3WKS - chains C and D of the 4 polymer chains in the assembly; structure by X-ray diffraction, 3.03 A resolution.

[Chain C (and D)]
Name: Uncharacterized protein MJ1481
Organism: Methanocaldococcus jannaschii
Notes: chain D of this document is another copy of the same molecule, construct and numbering; everything in this record applies to it too
Reference sequence: Q58876 (Y1481_METJA); residue numbers follow UniProt; this construct covers 1-103
Amino-acid sequence (106 residues; each row starts with the number of its first residue; numbers below 1 keep their minus sign (Met-2 is residue -2)):
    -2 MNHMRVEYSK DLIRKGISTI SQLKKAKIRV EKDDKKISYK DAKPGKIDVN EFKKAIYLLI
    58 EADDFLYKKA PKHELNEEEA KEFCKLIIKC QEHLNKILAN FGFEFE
Unresolved in the structure: -2 to 33, 102-103 (chain D: -2 to 32, 103)
Sequence notes: expression tag (-2 to 0)
From the paper describing this entry:
  - mutagenesis - K50A/Y54A/E58A/D60A, E58A/D60A/D61A/Y64A: abolished binding to O-phospho-L-seryl-tRNA:Cys-tRNA synthase
  - mutagenesis - D61A/Y64A/K65A/K66A: unchanged binding to O-phospho-L-seryl-tRNA:Cys-tRNA synthase
  - mutagenesis - K50A/Y54A/E58A/D60A, E58A/D60A/D61A/Y64A: abolished growth
  - mutagenesis - D61A/Y64A/K65A/K66A: unchanged growth
  - mutagenesis - K50A/Y54A/E58A/D60A, E58A/D60A/D61A/Y64A, D61A/Y64A/K65A/K66A: unchanged binding to SepRS

[How chain C and chain D interact]
Pairs across the interface (80):
  Tyr36(C) - Lys78(D)
  Tyr36(C) - Lys82(D)
  Tyr36(C) - Ile85(D)  hydrophobic
  Ala39(C) - Glu74(D)
  Ala39(C) - Ala77(D)
  Ala39(C) - Lys78(D)
  Ala39(C) - Cys81(D)  hydrophobic
  Lys40(C) - Ala77(D)
  Pro41(C) - Leu72(D)
  Pro41(C) - Asn73(D)
  Pro41(C) - Glu74(D)
  Gly42(C) - Glu71(D)
  Gly42(C) - Leu72(D)  hydrogen bond (backbone-backbone)
  Lys43(C) - Lys69(D)
  Lys43(C) - His70(D)
  Ile44(C) - Phe62(D)  hydrophobic
  Ile44(C) - His70(D)  hydrogen bond (backbone-backbone)
  Ile44(C) - Leu72(D)  hydrophobic
  Ile44(C) - Phe80(D)  hydrophobic
  Val46(C) - Leu63(D)  hydrophobic
  Val46(C) - His70(D)
  Phe49(C) - Leu56(D)
  Phe49(C) - Ala59(D)
  Phe49(C) - Asp60(D)
  Phe49(C) - Leu63(D)  hydrophobic
  Ile53(C) - Leu56(D)  hydrophobic
  Leu56(C) - Phe49(D)
  Leu56(C) - Leu56(D)  hydrophobic
  Ala59(C) - Phe49(D)  hydrophobic
  Asp60(C) - Phe49(D)
  Phe62(C) - Ile44(D)  hydrophobic
  Leu63(C) - Val46(D)  hydrophobic
  Leu63(C) - Phe49(D)  hydrophobic
  Lys69(C) - Lys43(D)
  His70(C) - Lys43(D)
  His70(C) - Ile44(D)  hydrogen bond (backbone-backbone)
  His70(C) - Val46(D)
  Glu71(C) - Gly42(D)
  Leu72(C) - Pro41(D)
  Leu72(C) - Gly42(D)  hydrogen bond (backbone-backbone)
  Leu72(C) - Ile44(D)  hydrophobic
  Leu72(C) - Phe98(D)  hydrophobic
  Asn73(C) - Pro41(D)
  Glu74(C) - Ala39(D)
  Glu74(C) - Pro41(D)
  Ala77(C) - Ala39(D)
  Ala77(C) - Lys40(D)
  Ala77(C) - Phe98(D)  hydrophobic
  Lys78(C) - Tyr36(D)
  Lys78(C) - Lys37(D)
  Lys78(C) - Ala39(D)
  Phe80(C) - Ile44(D)  hydrophobic
  Phe80(C) - Ile94(D)  hydrophobic
  Phe80(C) - Phe98(D)  hydrophobic
  Cys81(C) - Ala39(D)  hydrophobic
  Cys81(C) - Leu95(D)  hydrophobic
  Cys81(C) - Phe98(D)  hydrophobic
  Cys81(C) - Phe100(D)  hydrophobic
  Lys82(C) - Tyr36(D)
  Ile84(C) - Leu91(D)  hydrophobic
  Ile84(C) - Leu95(D)  hydrophobic
  Ile85(C) - Ile34(D)  hydrophobic
  Ile85(C) - Tyr36(D)
  Cys87(C) - Leu91(D)  hydrophobic
  Gln88(C) - Gln88(D)  hydrogen bond (backbone-side chain)
  Gln88(C) - Leu91(D)
  Gln88(C) - Asn92(D)  hydrogen bond
  Gln88(C) - Leu95(D)
  Leu91(C) - Ile84(D)  hydrophobic
  Leu91(C) - Cys87(D)  hydrophobic
  Leu91(C) - Gln88(D)
  Asn92(C) - Gln88(D)  hydrogen bond
  Ile94(C) - Phe80(D)  hydrophobic
  Leu95(C) - Cys81(D)  hydrophobic
  Leu95(C) - Ile84(D)  hydrophobic
  Leu95(C) - Ile85(D)  hydrophobic
  Leu95(C) - Gln88(D)
  Phe98(C) - Leu72(D)  hydrophobic
  Phe98(C) - Ala77(D)  hydrophobic
  Phe98(C) - Cys81(D)  hydrophobic
Other interface residues (no listed pair), chain C (40 interface residues in all): Ile34, Ser35, Lys37, Ala52, Phe100
Other interface residues (no listed pair), chain D (39 interface residues in all): Ser35, Ile53

[In short]
40 residues of chain C and 39 residues of chain D are in contact, with 7 hydrogen bonds. Polar contacts
include Gln88(C)-Gln88(D), Gln88(C)-Asn92(D) and Gly42(C)-Leu72(D). From the paper: K50A/Y54A/E58A/D60A and
E58A/D60A/D61A/Y64A of chain C abolish binding to O-phospho-L-seryl-tRNA:Cys-tRNA synthase;
K50A/Y54A/E58A/D60A and E58A/D60A/D61A/Y64A of chain C abolish growth.
Chain C and chain D are both Uncharacterized protein MJ1481 (Methanocaldococcus jannaschii); the structure,
Crystal structure of the SepCysS-SepCysE N-terminal domain complex from, was determined by X-ray diffraction
(same publication as 3WKR).
